Entry 7BZU (electron microscopy, 3.00 A resolution); this record covers chains B and E of the 5 polymer chains in the assembly.

# Chain B
Molecule: Capsid protein VP2
Organism: Coxsackievirus A10
UniProtKB: G0YPI2 (G0YPI2_9ENTO); residues 1-255 here correspond to UniProt positions 70-324 (UniProt number = residue number + 69)
Amino-acid sequence (255 residues; numbered 1 to 255; the number before each row is that of its first residue):
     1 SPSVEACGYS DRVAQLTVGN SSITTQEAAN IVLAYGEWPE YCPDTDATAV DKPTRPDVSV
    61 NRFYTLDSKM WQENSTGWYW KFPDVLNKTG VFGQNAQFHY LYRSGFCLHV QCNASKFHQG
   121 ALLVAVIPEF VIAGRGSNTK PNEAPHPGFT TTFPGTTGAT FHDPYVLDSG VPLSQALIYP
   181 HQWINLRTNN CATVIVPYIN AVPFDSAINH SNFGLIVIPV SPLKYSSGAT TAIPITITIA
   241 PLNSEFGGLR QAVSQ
Unresolved in the structure: 1-9

# Chain E
Molecule: KRM1
Organism: Homo sapiens
Amino-acid sequence (375 residues; row label = number of the first residue in the row):
    21 APSPGLGPGP ECFTANGADY RGTQNWTALQ GGKPCLFWNE TFQHPYNTLK YPNGEGGLGE
    81 HNYCRNPDGD VSPWCYVAEH EDGVYWKYCE IPACQMPGNL GCYKDHGNPP PLTGTSKTSN
   141 KLTIQTCISF CRSQRFKFAG MESGYACFCG NNPDYWKYGE AASTECNSVC FGDHTQPCGG
   201 DGRIILFDTL VGACGGNYSA MSSVVYSPDF PDTYATGRVC YWTIRVPGAS HIHFSFPLFD
   261 IRDSADMVEL LDGYTHRVLA RFHGRSRPPL SFNVSLDFVI LYFFSDRINQ AQGFAVLYQA
   321 VKEEGSENLY FQGGSLPQER PAVNQTVAEV ITEQANLSVS AARSSKVLYV ITTSPSHPPQ
   381 TVPGTHHHHH HHHHH
Unresolved in the structure: 21-29, 323-395
Disulfides: C32-C114, C55-C95, C84-C109, C122-C186, C147-C167, C151-C169, C190-C198, C214-C240
Covalently attached groups: N-acetylglucosamine (NAG) linked to N45, N59, N293

# How chain B and chain E interact
Contacting residue pairs (13):
  N138(B) - P65(E)
  T139(B) - Y105(E)  hydrogen bond
  K140(B) - D88(E)  salt bridge
  K140(B) - D90(E)  salt bridge
  K140(B) - Y105(E)
  K140(B) - W106(E)
  P141(B) - W106(E)
  N142(B) - D88(E)  hydrogen bond (side chain-backbone)
  N142(B) - G89(E)
  N142(B) - D90(E)  hydrogen bond
  N142(B) - H194(E)
  E143(B) - Y66(E)
  E143(B) - D88(E)
Other interface residues (no listed pair), chain E (9 interface residues in all): W94
From the paper, about this interface:
  - specific contacts: D90(E)-N142(B), W106(E)-K140(B)

# Summary
Chain B and chain E form an interface of 6 and 9 residues respectively, with 3 hydrogen bonds and 2 salt
bridges. Polar contacts include K140(B)-D88(E), K140(B)-D90(E) and T139(B)-Y105(E). The authors report
contacts between D90(E) and N142(B) and W106(E) and K140(B).
Chain B is Capsid protein VP2 (Coxsackievirus A10) and chain E is KRM1 (Homo sapiens); the structure, Cryo-EM
structure of mature Coxsackievirus A10 in complex with KRM1 at pH 5.5, was determined by electron microscopy
(same publication as 7BZN, 7BZO, 7BZT, 7C4T, 7C4W, 7C4Y and 7C4Z).
